5DY0 - chains A and F of the 4 polymer chains in the assembly; structure by X-ray diffraction, 3.00 A resolution.

== Chain A ==
Name: TetR family transcriptional regulator
Source organism: Corynebacterium glutamicum
Reference sequence: A0A072Z681 (A0A072Z681_CORGT); residue numbers follow UniProt; this construct covers 1-222
Sequence (230 residues; numbered 1 to 230; the number before each row is that of its first residue):
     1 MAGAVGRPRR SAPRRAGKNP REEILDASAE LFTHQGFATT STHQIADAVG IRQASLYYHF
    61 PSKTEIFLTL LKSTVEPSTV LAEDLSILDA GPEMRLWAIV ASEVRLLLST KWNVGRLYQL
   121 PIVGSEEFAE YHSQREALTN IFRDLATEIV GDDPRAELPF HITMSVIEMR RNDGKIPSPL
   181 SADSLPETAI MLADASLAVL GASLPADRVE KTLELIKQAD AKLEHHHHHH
Unresolved in the structure: 1-2, 223-230
Sequence notes: conflict Ile141 (Val in A0A072Z681); expression tag (223-230)
What the authors report for this chain:
  - binding site for the 26-nt DNA strand (chain F): Val5, Gly6, Arg9, Arg10, Arg52, Ser55, Tyr58, His59
  - binding site for the 26-nt DNA strand: Arg7, Thr42, Gln53, Ala54, Tyr57, Lys63
  - contacts within the chain: Arg9-Glu23, Arg15-Glu30 (salt bridge), Arg15-Asp26 (salt bridge)
  - conformationally variable residues (domain motion, helix shift, order/disorder transition): Met1 to Lys18, Phe60 to Lys63, Pro77
  - specificity-determining residues: Gln53, Ala54, Ser55

== Chain F ==
Molecule: 26-nt DNA strand
Sequence (26 nucleotides; row label = number of the first residue in the row):
     1 ATTATCTATA GATCTATAGA TAATGC

== How chain A and chain F interact ==
Pairs across the interface (23; chain A residue first):
  Val5(A) with DT2(F), base contact; DT3(F), sugar contact; DA4(F), sugar contact
  Gly6(A) with DT3(F), base contact; DA4(F), sugar contact
  Arg7(A) with DA4(F), hydrogen bond to the base; DT5(F), base contact; DC6(F), sugar contact
  Arg9(A) with DT5(F), salt bridge to the phosphate; DC6(F), phosphate contact
  Arg10(A) with DC6(F), hydrogen bond to the phosphate
  Pro20(A) with DT5(F), phosphate contact
  Ile51(A) with DC6(F), phosphate contact
  Arg52(A) with DC6(F), hydrogen bond to the phosphate; DT7(F), salt bridge to the phosphate
  Ala54(A) with DT7(F), base contact; DA8(F), base contact
  Ser55(A) with DT5(F), sugar contact; DC6(F), hydrogen bond to the phosphate
  Tyr58(A) with DT3(F), sugar contact; DA4(F), hydrogen bond to the phosphate; DT5(F), base contact
  His59(A) with DT5(F), salt bridge to the phosphate
Also at the interface, not in a pair above, chain A (13 interface residues in all): Ser11

== In short ==
Chain A and chain F form an interface of 13 and 7 residues respectively; the contacts include 5 hydrogen bonds
and 3 salt bridges. Among the polar pairs are Arg7(A)-DA4(F), Arg10(A)-DC6(F) and Arg52(A)-DC6(F). From the
paper: a binding site for the 26-nt DNA strand (chain F) at Val5(A), Gly6(A) and Arg9(A) among others; a
binding site for the 26-nt DNA strand at Arg7(A), Thr42(A) and Gln53(A) among others.
Here chain A is TetR family transcriptional regulator (Corynebacterium glutamicum) and chain F is a 26-nt DNA
strand. Entry 5DY0 (Crystal of AmtR from Corynebacterium glutamicum in complex with DNA) was determined by
X-ray diffraction (same publication as 5DXZ and 5DY1).
